7TYM - chains A and B; structure by electron microscopy, 3.40 A resolution.

Chain A (and B):
Name: Insulin receptor-related protein
From: Homo sapiens
Notes: EC 2.7.10.1; chain B of this document is another copy of the same molecule, construct and numbering; everything in this record applies to it too
UniProt: P14616 (INSRR_HUMAN); residues -25 to 1271 here correspond to UniProt positions 1-1297 (UniProt number = residue number + 26)
Chain sequence (1297 residues; row label = number of the first residue in the row; numbers below 1 keep their minus sign (Met-25 is residue -25)):
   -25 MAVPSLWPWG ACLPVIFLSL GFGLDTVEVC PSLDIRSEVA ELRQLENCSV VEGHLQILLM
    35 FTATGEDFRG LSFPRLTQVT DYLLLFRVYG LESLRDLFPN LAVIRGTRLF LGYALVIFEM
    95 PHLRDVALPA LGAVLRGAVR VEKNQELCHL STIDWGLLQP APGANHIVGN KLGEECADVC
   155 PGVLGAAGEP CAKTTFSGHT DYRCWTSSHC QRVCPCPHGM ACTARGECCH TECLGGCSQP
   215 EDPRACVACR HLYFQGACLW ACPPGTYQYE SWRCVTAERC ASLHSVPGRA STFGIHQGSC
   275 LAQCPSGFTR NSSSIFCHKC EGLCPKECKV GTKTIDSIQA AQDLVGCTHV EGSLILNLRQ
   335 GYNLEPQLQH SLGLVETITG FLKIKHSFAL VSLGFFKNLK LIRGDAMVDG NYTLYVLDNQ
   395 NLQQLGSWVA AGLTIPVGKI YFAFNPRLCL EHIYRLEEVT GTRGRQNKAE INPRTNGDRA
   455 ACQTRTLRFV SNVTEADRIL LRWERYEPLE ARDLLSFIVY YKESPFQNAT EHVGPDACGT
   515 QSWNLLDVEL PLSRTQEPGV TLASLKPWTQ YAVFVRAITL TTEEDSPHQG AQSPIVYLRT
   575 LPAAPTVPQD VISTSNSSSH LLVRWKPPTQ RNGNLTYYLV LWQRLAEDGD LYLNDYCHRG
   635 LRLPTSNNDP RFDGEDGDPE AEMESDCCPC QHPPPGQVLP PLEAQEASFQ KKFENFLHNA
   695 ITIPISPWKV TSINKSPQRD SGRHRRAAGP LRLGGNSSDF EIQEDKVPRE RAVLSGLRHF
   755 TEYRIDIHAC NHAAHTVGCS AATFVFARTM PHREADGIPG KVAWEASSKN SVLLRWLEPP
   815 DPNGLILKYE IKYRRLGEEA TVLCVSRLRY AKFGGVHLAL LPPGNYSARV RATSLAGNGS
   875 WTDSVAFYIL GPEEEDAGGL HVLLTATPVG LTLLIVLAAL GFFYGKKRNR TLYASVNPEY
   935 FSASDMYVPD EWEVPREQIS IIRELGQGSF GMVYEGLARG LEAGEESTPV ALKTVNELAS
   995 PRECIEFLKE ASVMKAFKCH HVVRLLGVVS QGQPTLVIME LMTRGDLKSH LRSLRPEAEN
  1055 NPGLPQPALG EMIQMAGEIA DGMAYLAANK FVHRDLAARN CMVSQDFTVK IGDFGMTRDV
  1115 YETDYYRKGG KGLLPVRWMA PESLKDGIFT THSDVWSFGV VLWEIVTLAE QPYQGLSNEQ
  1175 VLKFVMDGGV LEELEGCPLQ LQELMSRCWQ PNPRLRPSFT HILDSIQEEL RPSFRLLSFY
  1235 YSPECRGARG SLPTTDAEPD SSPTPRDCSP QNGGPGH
Unresolved in the structure: -25 to 0, 260-264, 288-299, 455-457, 507-515, 557-563, 644-681, 694-732, 885-1271
Cystine bridges: Cys4-Cys22, Cys122-Cys150, Cys154-Cys178, Cys165-Cys184, Cys188-Cys196, Cys190-Cys202, Cys203-Cys211, Cys207-Cys220, Cys223-Cys232, Cys236-Cys248, Cys254-Cys274, Cys302-Cys321, Cys631-Cys838, Cys764-Cys773
UniProt features mapped onto this chain:
  - active site: Asp1089 (Proton acceptor)
  - binding site (ATP): Leu959 to Val967, Lys987
  - modified residue (Phosphotyrosine): Tyr1119, Tyr1120
  - glycosylation (N-linked (GlcNAc...) asparagine): Asn21, Asn285, Asn385, Asn466, Asn502, Asn590, Asn608, Asn730, Asn859, Asn872

How chain A and chain B interact:
Residue-residue contacts - 79 pairs, chain A then chain B:
  Gln30(A) - Phe690(B)
  Leu32(A) - Leu691(B)  hydrophobic
  Phe35(A) - Arg486(B)
  Thr36(A) - Arg486(B)
  Phe60(A) - Phe687(B)  hydrophobic
  Phe60(A) - Leu691(B)  hydrophobic
  Arg61(A) - Arg486(B)  hydrogen bond (side chain-backbone)
  Arg61(A) - Leu488(B)  hydrogen bond (side chain-backbone)
  Arg61(A) - Leu489(B)
  Tyr63(A) - Arg528(B)
  Phe84(A) - Phe687(B)  hydrophobic
  Phe84(A) - Phe690(B)  hydrophobic
  Leu85(A) - Phe683(B)  hydrophobic
  Leu85(A) - Lys686(B)
  Phe92(A) - Phe683(B)  hydrophobic
  Phe92(A) - Gln684(B)
  Arg114(A) - Phe683(B)
  Lys117(A) - Glu523(B)  salt bridge
  Gln119(A) - Leu526(B)
  Gln119(A) - Ser527(B)
  Gly143(A) - Leu526(B)
  Lys359(A) - Arg448(B)
  His360(A) - Asp452(B)  salt bridge
  Val382(A) - Arg448(B)
  Asp383(A) - Lys442(B)
  Tyr386(A) - Lys442(B)
  Tyr386(A) - Ala443(B)
  Tyr389(A) - Asn446(B)  hydrogen bond
  Tyr389(A) - Arg448(B)  hydrogen bond
  Tyr415(A) - Ala443(B)  hydrophobic
  Phe418(A) - Phe418(B)  hydrophobic
  Lys442(A) - Asp383(B)
  Lys442(A) - Tyr386(B)
  Ala443(A) - Tyr386(B)
  Ala443(A) - Tyr415(B)  hydrophobic
  Ala443(A) - Ala443(B)
  Ala443(A) - Glu444(B)
  Glu444(A) - Ala443(B)
  Asn446(A) - Tyr389(B)  hydrogen bond
  Arg448(A) - Lys359(B)
  Arg448(A) - Val382(B)
  Arg448(A) - Tyr389(B)  hydrogen bond
  Asp452(A) - His360(B)  salt bridge
  Arg486(A) - Phe35(B)
  Arg486(A) - Thr36(B)
  Arg486(A) - Arg61(B)  hydrogen bond (backbone-side chain)
  Leu488(A) - Arg61(B)  hydrogen bond (backbone-side chain)
  Leu489(A) - Arg61(B)
  Glu523(A) - Lys117(B)  salt bridge
  Leu526(A) - Gln119(B)
  Leu526(A) - Gly143(B)
  Ser527(A) - Gln119(B)
  Arg528(A) - Tyr63(B)
  His632(A) - Lys826(B)
  His632(A) - Trp875(B)
  Arg633(A) - Arg865(B)
  Gly634(A) - Arg865(B)
  Phe683(A) - Leu85(B)  hydrophobic
  Phe683(A) - Phe92(B)  hydrophobic
  Phe683(A) - Arg114(B)
  Gln684(A) - Phe92(B)
  Lys686(A) - Leu85(B)
  Phe687(A) - Phe60(B)  hydrophobic
  Phe687(A) - Phe84(B)  hydrophobic
  Phe690(A) - Gln30(B)
  Phe690(A) - Phe84(B)  hydrophobic
  Leu691(A) - Leu32(B)  hydrophobic
  Leu691(A) - Phe60(B)  hydrophobic
  Lys826(A) - His632(B)
  Val836(A) - Leu837(B)
  Val836(A) - Cys838(B)  hydrophobic
  Leu837(A) - Val836(B)
  Cys838(A) - Val836(B)  hydrophobic
  Leu854(A) - Leu854(B)
  Leu854(A) - Pro856(B)
  Pro856(A) - Leu854(B)
  Arg865(A) - Arg633(B)
  Arg865(A) - Gly634(B)
  Trp875(A) - His632(B)
Other interface residues (no listed pair), chain A (73 interface residues in all): Arg10, Leu33, Leu58, Tyr87, Val90, Glu93, Glu116, Leu391, Asn441, Thr449, Ala485, Leu524, Leu554, Cys631, Arg636, Thr639, Glu833, Ala834, Thr835, Arg843, Asn872
Other interface residues (no listed pair), chain B (73 interface residues in all): Arg10, Leu33, Leu58, Tyr87, Val90, Glu93, Glu116, Leu391, Asn441, Thr449, Ala485, Leu524, Leu554, Cys631, Arg636, Thr639, Glu833, Ala834, Thr835, Arg843, Asn872

Overview:
Chain A and chain B each contribute 73 residues to their interface, with 8 hydrogen bonds and 4 salt bridges.
Polar contacts include Lys117(A)-Glu523(B), His360(A)-Asp452(B) and Arg61(A)-Arg486(B). Curated annotation
(UniProt) lists active-site residue Asp1089(A) and 10 ATP-binding residues on chain A.
Chain A and chain B are both Insulin receptor-related protein (Homo sapiens); the structure, Cryo-EM Structure
of insulin receptor-related receptor (IRR) in active-state captured at pH 9. The 3D refinement ..., was
determined by electron microscopy, deposited together with 7TYJ and 7TYK.
